PDB entry 9V0U | electron microscopy, 3.51 A resolution | chains G and C of the 4 polymer chains in the assembly

Chain G:
Name: Guanine nucleotide-binding protein G(I)/G(S)/G(O) subunit gamma-2
Organism: Homo sapiens
UniProtKB: P59768 (GBG2_HUMAN); residues 1-71 here = UniProt positions 1-71
Amino-acid sequence (71 residues; row label = number of the first residue in the row):
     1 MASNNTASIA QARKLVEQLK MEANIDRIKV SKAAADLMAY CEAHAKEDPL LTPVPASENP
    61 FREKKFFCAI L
Disordered / not traced: 1-7, 63-71
UniProt features mapped onto this chain:
  - modified residue: Ala2 (N-acetylalanine), Cys68 (Cysteine methyl ester)
  - lipidation: Cys68 (S-geranylgeranyl cysteine)

Chain C:
Name: Guanine nucleotide-binding protein G(I)/G(S)/G(T) subunit beta-1
Organism: Homo sapiens
UniProtKB: P62873 (GBB1_HUMAN); numbering as in UniProt (aligned over 2-340)
Amino-acid sequence (344 residues; numbered -3 to 340; the number before each row is that of its first residue; numbers below 1 keep their minus sign (Gly-3 is residue -3)):
    -3 GSLLQSELDQ LRQEAEQLKN QIRDARKACA DATLSQITNN IDPVGRIQMR TRRTLRGHLA
    57 KIYAMHWGTD SRLLVSASQD GKLIIWDSYT TNKVHAIPLR SSWVMTCAYA PSGNYVACGG
   117 LDNICSIYNL KTREGNVRVS RELAGHTGYL SCCRFLDDNQ IVTSSGDTTC ALWDIETGQQ
   177 TTTFTGHTGD VMSLSLAPDT RLFVSGACDA SAKLWDVREG MCRQTFTGHE SDINAICFFP
   237 NGNAFATGSD DATCRLFDLR ADQELMTYSH DNIICGITSV SFSKSGRLLL AGYDDFNCNV
   297 WDALKADRAG VLAGHDNRVS CLGVTDDGMA VATGSWDSFL KIWN
Disordered / not traced: -3 to 3, 129-131
Sequence notes: expression tag (-3 to 1)
UniProt features mapped onto this chain:
  - modified residue: Ser2 (N-acetylserine), His266 (Phosphohistidine)
  - natural variant: Leu30 (L30F: In MRD42; uncertain significance), Arg52 (R52G: In MRD42), Gly64 (G64V: In MRD42), Asp76 (D76E: In MRD42; D76G: In MRD42), Gly77 (G77S: In MRD42), Lys78 (K78R: In MRD42), Ile80 (I80N: In MRD42; I80T: In MRD42), His91 (H91R: In MRD42; uncertain significance), Ala92 (A92T: In MRD42), Pro94 (P94S: In MRD42), Leu95 (L95P: In MRD42), Arg96 (R96L: In MRD42), 5 further natural variant entries in UniProt

Chain G / chain C interface:
Residue-residue contacts (52):
  Ala12(G) with Leu7(C), hydrophobic
  Arg13(G) with Leu7(C)
  Val16(G) with Leu7(C), hydrophobic; Ala11(C), hydrophobic; Leu14(C)
  Leu19(G) with Leu14(C), hydrophobic
  Lys20(G) with Leu14(C)
  Glu22(G) with Ile18(C); Arg219(C)
  Ala23(G) with Gln17(C); Ile18(C), hydrophobic
  Ile25(G) with Arg219(C); Asp258(C)
  Arg27(G) with Ala21(C); Arg256(C); Asp258(C), salt bridge
  Ile28(G) with Arg256(C)
  Lys29(G) with Asp27(C)
  Val30(G) with Cys25(C), hydrogen bond (backbone-backbone); Ala26(C), hydrophobic; Asp27(C), hydrogen bond (backbone-side chain); Ala257(C), hydrophobic
  Ser31(G) with Asp27(C), hydrogen bond
  Ala34(G) with Leu30(C), hydrophobic
  Leu37(G) with Phe235(C), hydrophobic; Asp254(C)
  Tyr40(G) with Phe235(C), hydrophobic; Pro236(C), hydrophobic; Asn237(C); Ser281(C)
  Cys41(G) with Phe235(C), hydrophobic; Ser281(C); Gly282(C), hydrogen bond (side chain-backbone)
  His44(G) with Ser281(C)
  Glu47(G) with Lys280(C), salt bridge
  Asp48(G) with Ser279(C), hydrogen bond; Ser281(C), hydrogen bond
  Pro49(G) with Asp323(C); Gly324(C); Met325(C), hydrophobic
  Leu50(G) with Met45(C), hydrophobic; Ser279(C); Leu284(C), hydrophobic; Gly324(C)
  Leu51(G) with Arg283(C)
  Asn59(G) with Asn340(C), hydrogen bond
  Pro60(G) with Tyr85(C)
  Phe61(G) with Arg48(C); Ser84(C); Tyr85(C), hydrophobic; Ala326(C), hydrophobic; Asn340(C)
Also at the interface, not in a pair above, chain G (33 interface residues in all): Ile9, Lys32, Ala33, Asp36, Ala45, Val54, Arg62
Also at the interface, not in a pair above, chain C (43 interface residues in all): Ala28, Val40, Ile43, Asn239, Ala240, Leu261, Leu286, Leu300, Val327, Ile338

Overview:
33 residues of chain G face 43 of chain C across their interface, with 7 hydrogen bonds and 2 salt bridges.
Polar pairs include Arg27(G)-Asp258(C), Glu47(G)-Lys280(C) and Val30(G)-Asp27(C).
Chain G is Guanine nucleotide-binding protein G(I)/G(S)/G(O) subunit gamma-2 and chain C is Guanine
nucleotide-binding protein G(I)/G(S)/G(T) subunit beta-1, both from Homo sapiens; the structure,
GPR133-Gain-miniG13 complex, was determined by electron microscopy.
